Entry 4QW7 (X-ray diffraction, 2.70 A resolution); this record covers chains H and I of the 28 polymer chains in the assembly.

# Chain H
Molecule: Proteasome subunit beta type-2
From: Saccharomyces cerevisiae
Notes: EC 3.4.25.1
UniProt: P25043 (PSB2_YEAST); residues 1-232 here correspond to UniProt positions 30-261 (UniProt number = residue number + 29)
Sequence (232 residues; each row starts with the number of its first residue):
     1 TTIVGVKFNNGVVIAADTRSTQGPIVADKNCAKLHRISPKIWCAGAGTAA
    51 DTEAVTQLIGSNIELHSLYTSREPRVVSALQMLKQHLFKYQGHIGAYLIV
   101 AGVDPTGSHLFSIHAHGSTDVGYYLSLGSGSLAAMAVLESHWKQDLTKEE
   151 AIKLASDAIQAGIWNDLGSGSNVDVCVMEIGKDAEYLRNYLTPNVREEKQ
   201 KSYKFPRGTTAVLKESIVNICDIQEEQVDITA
Unresolved in the structure: 223-232
Glycans and other covalent adducts: CARFILZOMIB, bound form (3BV) linked to Thr-1
Residues lining bound ligands:
  - CARFILZOMIB, bound form (3BV; N-{(2S)-2-[(morpholin-4-ylacetyl)amino]-4-phenylbutanoyl}-L-leucyl-N-[(2R,3S,4S)-1,3-dihydroxy-2,6-dimethylheptan-4-yl]-L-phenylalaninamide), molecule 1: Arg-19, Ser-20, Thr-21, Gln-22, Ala-27, Cys-31, Lys-33, Gly-45, Ala-46, Gly-47, Thr-48, Ala-49, Thr-52, Ser-129, Gly-168
  - CARFILZOMIB, bound form (3BV), molecule 2: His-114, His-116, Ser-118, Asp-120
Curated features (UniProtKB/Swiss-Prot):
  - active site: Thr-1 (Nucleophile)

# Chain I
Molecule: Proteasome subunit beta type-3
From: Saccharomyces cerevisiae
Notes: EC 3.4.25.1
UniProt: P25451 (PSB3_YEAST); residues 0-204 here correspond to UniProt positions 1-205 (UniProt number = residue number + 1)
Sequence (205 residues; numbered 0 to 204; the number before each row is that of its first residue; numbering starts at 0):
     0 MSDPSSINGGIVVAMTGKDCVAIACDLRLGSQSLGVSNKFEKIFHYGHVF
    50 LGITGLATDVTTLNEMFRYKTNLYKLKEERAIEPETFTQLVSSSLYERRF
   100 GPYFVGPVVAGINSKSGKPFIAGFDLIGCIDEAKDFIVSGTASDQLFGMC
   150 ESLYEPNLEPEDLFETISQALLNAADRDALSGWGAVVYIIKKDEVVKRYL
   200 KMRQD
Unresolved in the structure: 0
Bound ions: Mg2+ site 1: Ala-174, Asp-177, Ser-180; Mg2+ site 2: Asp-204 (shared with 2 residues of chain Y)
Residues lining bound ligands: CARFILZOMIB, bound form (3BV; N-{(2S)-2-[(morpholin-4-ylacetyl)amino]-4-phenylbutanoyl}-L-leucyl-N-[(2R,3S,4S)-1,3-dihydroxy-2,6-dimethylheptan-4-yl]-L-phenylalaninamide): Ser-4, Arg-98, Asp-124, Leu-125, Ile-126, Cys-128, Asp-130
Curated features (UniProtKB/Swiss-Prot):
  - modified residue: Ser-30 (Phosphoserine)
  - cross-link: Lys-69 (Glycyl lysine isopeptide (Lys-Gly) (interchain with G-Cter in ubiquitin))

# Chain H / chain I interface
Contacting residue pairs - 58 pairs, chain H then chain I:
  Ile-25(H) / Asp-143(I)
  Ile-25(H) / Phe-146(I)  hydrophobic
  Ala-27(H) / Asp-130(I)
  Asp-28(H) / Asp-130(I)
  Asp-28(H) / Glu-131(I)
  Lys-29(H) / Glu-150(I)  salt bridge
  Thr-48(H) / Ile-126(I)
  Ala-49(H) / Cys-128(I)  hydrophobic
  Ala-50(H) / Tyr-95(I)
  Ala-50(H) / Ile-126(I)  hydrophobic
  Ala-50(H) / Cys-128(I)
  Asp-51(H) / Tyr-95(I)  hydrogen bond
  Asp-51(H) / Arg-98(I)  salt bridge
  Ala-54(H) / Tyr-95(I)
  Tyr-90(H) / Phe-99(I)  hydrophobic
  His-93(H) / Arg-98(I)  hydrogen bond (backbone-side chain)
  His-93(H) / Phe-99(I)
  Ile-94(H) / Phe-99(I)  hydrophobic
  Arg-196(H) / Glu-150(I)  salt bridge
  Lys-199(H) / Glu-150(I)
  Lys-199(H) / Ser-151(I)
  Lys-199(H) / Tyr-153(I)  hydrogen bond (side chain-backbone)
  Ser-202(H) / Glu-154(I)  hydrogen bond
  Tyr-203(H) / Ser-151(I)
  Tyr-203(H) / Leu-152(I)  hydrophobic
  Lys-204(H) / Glu-154(I)
  Lys-204(H) / Asp-161(I)
  Phe-205(H) / Leu-152(I)  hydrophobic
  Phe-205(H) / Gln-168(I)
  Arg-207(H) / Glu-160(I)
  Arg-207(H) / Asp-161(I)  salt bridge
  Arg-207(H) / Glu-164(I)
  Gly-208(H) / Glu-164(I)  hydrogen bond (backbone-side chain)
  Thr-209(H) / Glu-164(I)
  Thr-210(H) / Glu-164(I)  hydrogen bond
  Thr-210(H) / Ser-167(I)
  Thr-210(H) / Gln-168(I)  hydrogen bond
  Thr-210(H) / Leu-199(I)
  Ala-211(H) / Leu-199(I)
  Ala-211(H) / Lys-200(I)  hydrogen bond (backbone-backbone)
  Val-212(H) / Phe-163(I)  hydrophobic
  Val-212(H) / Tyr-198(I)
  Leu-213(H) / Tyr-198(I)  hydrogen bond (backbone-backbone)
  Leu-213(H) / Leu-199(I)
  Leu-213(H) / Lys-200(I)
  Lys-214(H) / Arg-197(I)
  Lys-214(H) / Tyr-198(I)  hydrogen bond (backbone-backbone)
  Glu-215(H) / Lys-196(I)
  Glu-215(H) / Arg-197(I)  salt bridge
  Ser-216(H) / Val-195(I)
  Ser-216(H) / Lys-196(I)  hydrogen bond (backbone-backbone)
  Ile-217(H) / Val-194(I)
  Val-218(H) / Val-194(I)  hydrogen bond (backbone-backbone)
  Val-218(H) / Lys-196(I)
  Asn-219(H) / His-44(I)
  Ile-220(H) / Gly-46(I)
  Ile-220(H) / Val-194(I)  hydrophobic
  Asp-222(H) / Lys-74(I)  salt bridge
Other interface residues (no listed pair), chain H (36 interface residues in all): Val-26, Gln-57, Pro-206
Other interface residues (no listed pair), chain I (38 interface residues in all): His-47, Phe-49, Gln-88, Glu-158, Thr-165, Leu-171, Tyr-187, Glu-193

# Overview
Chain H and chain I form an interface of 36 and 38 residues respectively; the contacts include 12 hydrogen
bonds and 6 salt bridges. Among the polar pairs are Lys-29(H)/Glu-150(I), Asp-51(H)/Arg-98(I) and
Arg-196(H)/Glu-150(I). Ligands of chain H: CARFILZOMIB, bound form.
Chain H is Proteasome subunit beta type-2 and chain I is Proteasome subunit beta type-3, both from
Saccharomyces cerevisiae; the structure, yCP beta5-M45T mutant in complex with carfilzomib, was determined by
X-ray diffraction together with 4QUX, 4QUY, 4QV0, 4QV1, 4QV3, 4QV4 and 42 further entries from the same study.
